PDB entry 3C8B | X-ray diffraction, 1.47 A resolution | chains A and B

# Chain A
Protein: Botulinum neurotoxin A light chain
From: Clostridium botulinum
Notes: EC 3.4.24.69
Reference sequence: A5HZZ9 (BXA1_CLOBH); numbering as in UniProt (aligned over 1-424)
Chain sequence (432 residues; row label = number of the first residue in the row):
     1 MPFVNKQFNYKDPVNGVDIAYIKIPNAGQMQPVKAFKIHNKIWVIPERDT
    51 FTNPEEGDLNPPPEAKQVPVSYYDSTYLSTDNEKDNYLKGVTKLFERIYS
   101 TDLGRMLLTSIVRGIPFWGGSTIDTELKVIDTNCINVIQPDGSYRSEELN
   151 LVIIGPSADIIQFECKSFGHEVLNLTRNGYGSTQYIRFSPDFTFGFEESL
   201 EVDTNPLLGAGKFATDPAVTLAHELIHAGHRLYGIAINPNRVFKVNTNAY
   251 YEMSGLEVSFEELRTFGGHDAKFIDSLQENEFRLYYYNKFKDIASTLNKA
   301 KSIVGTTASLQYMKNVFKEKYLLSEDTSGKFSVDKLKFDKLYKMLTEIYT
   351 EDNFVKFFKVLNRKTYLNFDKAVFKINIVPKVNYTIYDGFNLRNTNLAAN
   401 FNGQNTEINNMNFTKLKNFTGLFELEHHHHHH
Disordered / not traced: 424-432
Construct notes: expression tag (425-432)
Bound ions: Zn2+: H223, H227, E262 (shared with R500(B) of chain B)

# Chain B
Protein: Inhibitor peptide RRGI
Chain sequence (5 residues; each row starts with the number of its first residue):
   500 RRGIX
Modified positions: NH2 (amino group) at position 504
Bound ions: Zn2+: R500 (shared with H223(A), H227(A), E262(A) of chain A)

# How chain A and chain B interact
Contacting residue pairs - 25 pairs, chain A then chain B:
  V70(A) - R501(B)
  I161(A) - R501(B)  hydrogen bond (backbone-side chain)
  F163(A) - R500(B)
  F163(A) - R501(B)
  E164(A) - R500(B)  salt bridge
  K166(A) - R500(B)
  F194(A) - R501(B)
  H223(A) - R500(B)  hydrogen bond (side chain-backbone)
  E224(A) - R500(B)  hydrogen bond (side chain-backbone)
  H227(A) - R500(B)  hydrogen bond (side chain-backbone)
  Y251(A) - I503(B)
  Y251(A) - NH2_504(B)
  L256(A) - I503(B)  hydrophobic
  E262(A) - R500(B)  hydrogen bond (side chain-backbone)
  R363(A) - R501(B)  hydrogen bond (side chain-backbone)
  Y366(A) - R500(B)  hydrogen bond (side chain-backbone)
  Y366(A) - R501(B)  hydrogen bond (side chain-backbone)
  Y366(A) - G502(B)  hydrogen bond (side chain-backbone)
  N368(A) - I503(B)
  N368(A) - NH2_504(B)  hydrogen bond (backbone-backbone)
  F369(A) - I503(B)
  D370(A) - R501(B)  salt bridge
  D370(A) - G502(B)
  D370(A) - I503(B)  hydrogen bond (backbone-backbone)
  F423(A) - I503(B)
Interface residues without a listed pair, chain A (19 interface residues in all): T220

# Overview
Chain A and chain B form an interface of 19 and 5 residues respectively; the contacts include 11 hydrogen
bonds and 2 salt bridges. Polar pairs include E164(A)-R500(B), D370(A)-R501(B) and I161(A)-R501(B). H223(A),
H227(A), E262(A) and R500(B) coordinate Zn2+.
Chain A is Botulinum neurotoxin A light chain (Clostridium botulinum) and chain B is Inhibitor peptide RRGI;
the structure, Crystal structure of the catalytic domain of botulinum neurotoxin serotype A with inhibitory
peptide RRGI, was determined by X-ray diffraction, deposited together with 3BWI, 3C88, 3C89 and 3C8A.
